PDB entry 9GZO | electron microscopy, 3.15 A resolution | chains A and N of the 5 polymer chains in the assembly

# Chain A
Molecule: DNA-directed RNA polymerase, mitochondrial
Organism: Homo sapiens
Notes: EC 2.7.7.6
UniProtKB: O00411 (RPOM_HUMAN); residues 43-1230 here = UniProt positions 43-1230
Amino-acid sequence (1188 residues; row label = number of the first residue in the row):
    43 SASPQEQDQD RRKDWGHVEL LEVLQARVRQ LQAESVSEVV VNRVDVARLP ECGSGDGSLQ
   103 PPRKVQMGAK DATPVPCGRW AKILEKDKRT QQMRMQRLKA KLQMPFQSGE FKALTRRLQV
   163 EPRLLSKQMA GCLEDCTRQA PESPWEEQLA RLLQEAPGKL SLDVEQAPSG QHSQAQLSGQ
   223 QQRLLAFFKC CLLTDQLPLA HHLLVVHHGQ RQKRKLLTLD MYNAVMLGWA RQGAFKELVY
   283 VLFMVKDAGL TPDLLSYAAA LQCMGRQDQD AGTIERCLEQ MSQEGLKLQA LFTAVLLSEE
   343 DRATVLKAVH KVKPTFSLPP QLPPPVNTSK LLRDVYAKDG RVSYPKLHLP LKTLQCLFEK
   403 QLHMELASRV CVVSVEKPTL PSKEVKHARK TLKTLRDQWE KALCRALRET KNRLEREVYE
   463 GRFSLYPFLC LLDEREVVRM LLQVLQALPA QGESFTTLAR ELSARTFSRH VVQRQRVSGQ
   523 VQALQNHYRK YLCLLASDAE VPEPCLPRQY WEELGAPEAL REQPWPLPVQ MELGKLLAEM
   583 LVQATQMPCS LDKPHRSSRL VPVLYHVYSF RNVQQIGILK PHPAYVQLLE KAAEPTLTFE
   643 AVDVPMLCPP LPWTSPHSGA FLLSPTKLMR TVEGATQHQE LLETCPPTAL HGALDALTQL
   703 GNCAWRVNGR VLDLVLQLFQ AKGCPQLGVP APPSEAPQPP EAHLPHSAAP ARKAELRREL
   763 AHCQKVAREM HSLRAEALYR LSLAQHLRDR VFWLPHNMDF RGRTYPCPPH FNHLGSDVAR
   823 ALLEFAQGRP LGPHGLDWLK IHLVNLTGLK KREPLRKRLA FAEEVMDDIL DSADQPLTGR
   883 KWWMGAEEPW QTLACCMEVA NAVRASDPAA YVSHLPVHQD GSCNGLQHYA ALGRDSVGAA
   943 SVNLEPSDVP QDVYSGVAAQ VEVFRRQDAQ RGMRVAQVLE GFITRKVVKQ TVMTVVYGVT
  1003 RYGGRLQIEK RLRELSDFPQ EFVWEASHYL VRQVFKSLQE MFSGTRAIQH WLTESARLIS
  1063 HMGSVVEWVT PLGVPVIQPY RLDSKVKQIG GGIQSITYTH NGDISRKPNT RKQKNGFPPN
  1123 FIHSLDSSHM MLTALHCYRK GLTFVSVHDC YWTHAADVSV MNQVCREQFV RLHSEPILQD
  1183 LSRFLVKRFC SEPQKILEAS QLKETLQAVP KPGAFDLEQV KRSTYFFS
Not modelled in the structure: 43-217, 356-365, 560-565, 597-598, 740-761, 1195-1199
Swiss-Prot annotation at these positions:
  - active site: Asp922, Lys991, Asp1151
  - natural variant: Gln149 to Ser1230 (deletion: In COXPD55), His250 (H250D: In COXPD55), Pro566 (P566S: In COXPD55), Ser611 (S611F: In COXPD55), Phe641 (F641L: In COXPD55), Pro742 to Pro747 (deletion: In COXPD55), Pro810 (P810S: In COXPD55; uncertain significance), Asp870 (D870N: In COXPD55; uncertain significance), Cys925 to Ser1230 (deletion: In COXPD55), Arg1013 (R1013C: In COXPD55), Ser1193 (S1193F: In COXPD55)
Reported in the primary citation:
  - conformationally variable residues (domain motion, side-chain flip): Tyr999, Trp1026
  - binding site for Non-template strand DNA (chain N): Trp1026
  - mutagenesis - W1026A: decreased catalytic activity

# Chain N
Molecule: Non-template strand DNA
Sequence (63 nucleotides; numbered -3 to 59; the number before each row is that of its first residue; numbers below 1 keep their minus sign (DA-3 is residue -3)):
    -3 ATGTGTTAGT TGGGGGGTGA CTGTTAAAAG TGCATACCGA ACAAAGATAA AATTTGAAAT
    57 CTG
Not modelled in the structure: -3 to 19, 51-59

# How chain A and chain N interact
Contacting residue pairs - 15 pairs, chain A then chain N:
  Gln222(A) - DG28(N)  phosphate contact
  Gln222(A) - DC29(N)  hydrogen bond to the phosphate
  Asn614(A) - DA36(N)  sugar contact
  Val615(A) - DG35(N)  hydrogen bond to the base
  Val615(A) - DA36(N)  base contact
  Gln617(A) - DG35(N)  base contact
  Tyr1004(A) - DG42(N)  base contact
  Tyr1004(A) - DA43(N)  base contact
  Arg1007(A) - DG42(N)  base contact
  Trp1026(A) - DA41(N)  base contact
  Trp1026(A) - DG42(N)  hydrogen bond to the phosphate
  His1030(A) - DG42(N)  hydrogen bond to the base
  Arg1059(A) - DA47(N)  salt bridge to the phosphate
  Lys1087(A) - DA30(N)  sugar contact
  Lys1087(A) - DT31(N)  salt bridge to the phosphate
Interface residues without a listed pair, chain A (11 interface residues in all): Gln616
Interface residues without a listed pair, chain N (11 interface residues in all): DA46

# Overview
Chain A and chain N each contribute 11 residues to their interface; the contacts include 4 hydrogen bonds and
2 salt bridges. Polar contacts include Val615(A)-DG35(N), His1030(A)-DG42(N) and Gln222(A)-DC29(N). The paper
reports a binding site for Non-template strand DNA (chain N) at Trp1026(A); W1026A of chain A reduces
catalytic activity.
Chain A is DNA-directed RNA polymerase, mitochondrial (Homo sapiens) and chain N is Non-template strand DNA;
the structure, Cryo-EM structure of the human mitochondrial RNA polymerase transcription initiation complex
(POLRMT/TFB2M/DNA/RNA) without TFAM; and with ..., was determined by electron microscopy together with 9GZM,
9GZN, 9R95 and 9R96 from the same study.
